Entry 6XNF (X-ray diffraction, 2.00 A resolution); this record covers chains A and B of the 3 polymer chains in the assembly.

# Chain A
Molecule: GCN4-p1 peptide with TFI-F16
UniProt: P03069 (GCN4_YEAST); residues 1-30 here correspond to UniProt positions 249-278 (UniProt number = residue number + 248)
Amino-acid sequence (30 residues; each row starts with the number of its first residue):
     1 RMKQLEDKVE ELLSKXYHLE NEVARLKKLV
Construct notes: engineered mutation V61_16 (Asn264 in P03069)
Modified positions: V61 (2,3,5,6-tetrafluoro-4-iodo-L-phenylalanine) at position 16
UniProt features mapped onto this chain:
  - region: Leu5 to Leu26 (Leucine-zipper)

# Chain B
Molecule: GCN4-p1 peptide with A16
UniProt: P03069 (GCN4_YEAST); residues 1-30 here correspond to UniProt positions 249-278 (UniProt number = residue number + 248)
Amino-acid sequence (30 residues; numbered 1 to 30; the number before each row is that of its first residue):
     1 RMKQLEDKVE ELLSKAYHLE NEVARLKKLV
Construct notes: engineered mutation Ala16 (Asn264 in P03069)
UniProt features mapped onto this chain:
  - region: Leu5 to Leu26 (Leucine-zipper)

# Chain A / chain B interface
Residue-residue contacts (28):
  Arg1(A) - Met2(B)
  Arg1(A) - Lys3(B)
  Arg1(A) - Glu6(B)  salt bridge
  Met2(A) - Met2(B)  hydrophobic
  Leu5(A) - Leu5(B)  hydrophobic
  Leu5(A) - Glu6(B)
  Leu5(A) - Val9(B)  hydrophobic
  Lys8(A) - Val9(B)
  Lys8(A) - Leu13(B)
  Val9(A) - Val9(B)  hydrophobic
  Glu11(A) - Leu13(B)
  Leu12(A) - Leu12(B)  hydrophobic
  Leu12(A) - Leu13(B)  hydrophobic
  Lys15(A) - Glu20(B)  salt bridge
  V61_16(A) - Leu12(B)
  V61_16(A) - Lys15(B)
  V61_16(A) - Ala16(B)
  V61_16(A) - Leu19(B)
  Leu19(A) - Leu19(B)  hydrophobic
  Leu19(A) - Glu20(B)
  Glu22(A) - Val23(B)
  Glu22(A) - Lys27(B)  salt bridge
  Arg25(A) - Lys27(B)
  Leu26(A) - Leu26(B)  hydrophobic
  Leu26(A) - Lys27(B)
  Leu26(A) - Val30(B)  hydrophobic
  Leu29(A) - Val30(B)  hydrophobic
  Val30(A) - Val30(B)  hydrophobic
Other interface residues (no listed pair), chain A (16 interface residues in all): Val23

# In short
16 residues of chain A face 15 of chain B across their interface; the contacts include 3 salt bridges. Among
the polar pairs are Arg1(A)-Glu6(B), Lys15(A)-Glu20(B) and Glu22(A)-Lys27(B).
Here chain A is GCN4-p1 peptide with TFI-F16 and chain B is GCN4-p1 peptide with A16. Entry 6XNF (GCN4-p1
Peptide Trimer with Tetrafluoroiodophenylalanine residue at position 16 (TFI-F16)) was determined by X-ray
diffraction.
